1DII - chains A and B of the 4 polymer chains in the assembly; structure by X-ray diffraction, 2.50 A resolution.

# Chain A (and B)
Molecule: P-cresol methylhydroxylase
Organism: Pseudomonas putida
Notes: EC 1.17.99.1; fragment: flavoprotein subunit; chain B of this document is another copy of the same molecule, construct and numbering; everything in this record applies to it too
UniProt: P09788 (DH4C_PSEPU); residue numbers follow UniProt; this construct covers 1-521
Amino-acid sequence (521 residues; row label = number of the first residue in the row):
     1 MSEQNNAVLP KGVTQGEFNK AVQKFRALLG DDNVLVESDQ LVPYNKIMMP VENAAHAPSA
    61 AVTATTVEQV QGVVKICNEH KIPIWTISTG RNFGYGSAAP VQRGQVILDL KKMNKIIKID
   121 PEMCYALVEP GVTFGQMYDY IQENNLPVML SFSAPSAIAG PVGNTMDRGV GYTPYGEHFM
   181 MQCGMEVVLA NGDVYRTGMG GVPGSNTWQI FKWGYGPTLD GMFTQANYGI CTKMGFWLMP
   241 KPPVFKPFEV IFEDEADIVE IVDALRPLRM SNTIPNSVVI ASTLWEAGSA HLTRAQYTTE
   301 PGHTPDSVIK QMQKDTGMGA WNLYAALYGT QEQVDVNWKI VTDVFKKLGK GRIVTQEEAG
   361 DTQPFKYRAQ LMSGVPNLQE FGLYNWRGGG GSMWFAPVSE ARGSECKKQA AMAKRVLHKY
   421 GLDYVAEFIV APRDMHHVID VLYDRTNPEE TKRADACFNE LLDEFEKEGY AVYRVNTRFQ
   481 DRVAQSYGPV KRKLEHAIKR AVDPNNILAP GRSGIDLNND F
Unresolved in the structure: 1-6
Curated features (UniProtKB/Swiss-Prot):
  - modified residue: Y384 (O-8alpha-FAD tyrosine)
Covalently attached groups: flavin-adenine dinucleotide (FAD) linked to Y384
Small-molecule neighbours:
  - FAD (flavin-adenine dinucleotide): W85, T86, I87, S88, T89, G90, R91, N92, F93, Y95, S97, L110, P130, S153, A154, P155, A159, G160, V162, G163, N164, M166, D167, G169, V170, Y172, G229, I230, C231, E380, F381, L383, W394, R474, R512
  - heme c (HEC): L378, F381, N385

# Chain A / chain B interface
Pairs across the interface (169; chain A residue first):
  E122(A) - R266(B)  salt bridge
  E122(A) - M270(B)
  E122(A) - R402(B)  salt bridge
  M123(A) - R266(B)
  M123(A) - M270(B)
  M123(A) - E400(B)
  M123(A) - A401(B)
  M123(A) - R402(B)
  M123(A) - R433(B)  hydrogen bond (backbone-side chain)
  C124(A) - M270(B)  hydrophobic
  C124(A) - R433(B)  hydrogen bond (backbone-side chain)
  R168(A) - W213(B)
  R168(A) - G214(B)  hydrogen bond (side chain-backbone)
  R168(A) - Y215(B)
  R168(A) - G216(B)  hydrogen bond (side chain-backbone)
  R168(A) - T218(B)
  Y175(A) - R433(B)  hydrogen bond
  E177(A) - W213(B)  hydrogen bond
  F179(A) - W213(B)  hydrophobic
  M180(A) - M180(B)
  M180(A) - K212(B)
  D193(A) - V490(B)
  D193(A) - K493(B)  salt bridge
  V194(A) - V490(B)
  Y195(A) - K491(B)
  Y195(A) - L494(B)  hydrophobic
  G198(A) - Y487(B)
  M199(A) - V398(B)  hydrophobic
  M199(A) - A471(B)
  M199(A) - Y487(B)
  G201(A) - S486(B)
  G201(A) - Y487(B)
  V202(A) - G469(B)
  V202(A) - A471(B)  hydrophobic
  V202(A) - S486(B)
  V202(A) - Y487(B)  hydrophobic
  P203(A) - G469(B)
  P203(A) - S486(B)
  G204(A) - G469(B)
  S205(A) - G469(B)
  N206(A) - E400(B)
  N206(A) - E405(B)
  T207(A) - V398(B)
  T207(A) - S399(B)
  I210(A) - S399(B)
  I210(A) - E400(B)
  I210(A) - R433(B)
  I210(A) - D434(B)
  F211(A) - V398(B)  hydrophobic
  F211(A) - D434(B)
  F211(A) - H436(B)
  F211(A) - Y473(B)  hydrophobic
  K212(A) - M180(B)
  W213(A) - R168(B)
  W213(A) - E177(B)  hydrogen bond
  W213(A) - F179(B)  hydrophobic
  G214(A) - R168(B)  hydrogen bond (backbone-side chain)
  G214(A) - Y473(B)
  Y215(A) - R168(B)
  Y215(A) - Q225(B)
  Y215(A) - V472(B)
  Y215(A) - Y473(B)
  Y215(A) - R474(B)
  Y215(A) - Q480(B)  hydrogen bond (side chain-backbone)
  Y215(A) - A484(B)
  Y215(A) - Y487(B)  hydrophobic
  Y215(A) - K491(B)  hydrogen bond (backbone-side chain)
  Y215(A) - S513(B)
  G216(A) - R168(B)  hydrogen bond (backbone-side chain)
  G216(A) - T224(B)
  G216(A) - Q225(B)  hydrogen bond (backbone-side chain)
  P217(A) - G221(B)
  P217(A) - M222(B)
  P217(A) - T224(B)
  P217(A) - Q225(B)
  P217(A) - A226(B)  hydrophobic
  P217(A) - Y228(B)  hydrophobic
  P217(A) - E495(B)
  P217(A) - I515(B)
  T218(A) - R168(B)
  T218(A) - G221(B)  hydrogen bond (backbone-backbone)
  T218(A) - M222(B)
  L219(A) - M222(B)  hydrophobic
  L219(A) - L494(B)  hydrophobic
  G221(A) - P217(B)
  G221(A) - T218(B)  hydrogen bond (backbone-backbone)
  M222(A) - P217(B)
  M222(A) - T218(B)
  M222(A) - L219(B)  hydrophobic
  M222(A) - I498(B)  hydrophobic
  T224(A) - G216(B)
  T224(A) - P217(B)
  Q225(A) - Y215(B)
  Q225(A) - G216(B)  hydrogen bond (side chain-backbone)
  Q225(A) - P217(B)
  A226(A) - P217(B)  hydrophobic
  Y228(A) - P217(B)
  W237(A) - R433(B)
  L238(A) - R433(B)  hydrogen bond (backbone-side chain)
  M270(A) - E122(B)
  M270(A) - M123(B)
  M270(A) - C124(B)  hydrophobic
  T330(A) - I340(B)
  E332(A) - V336(B)
  Q333(A) - V336(B)
  Q333(A) - N337(B)  hydrogen bond
  Q333(A) - I340(B)
  V336(A) - E332(B)
  V336(A) - Q333(B)
  V336(A) - V336(B)  hydrophobic
  N337(A) - Q333(B)  hydrogen bond
  I340(A) - T330(B)
  I340(A) - Q333(B)
  V398(A) - M199(B)  hydrophobic
  V398(A) - T207(B)
  V398(A) - F211(B)  hydrophobic
  S399(A) - T207(B)
  S399(A) - I210(B)
  E400(A) - M123(B)
  E400(A) - N206(B)
  A401(A) - M123(B)
  R402(A) - E122(B)  salt bridge
  R402(A) - M123(B)
  E405(A) - N206(B)
  R433(A) - M123(B)  hydrogen bond (side chain-backbone)
  R433(A) - C124(B)  hydrogen bond (side chain-backbone)
  R433(A) - Y175(B)  hydrogen bond
  R433(A) - I210(B)
  R433(A) - W237(B)
  R433(A) - L238(B)  hydrogen bond (side chain-backbone)
  D434(A) - I210(B)
  D434(A) - F211(B)
  H436(A) - F211(B)
  G469(A) - V202(B)
  G469(A) - P203(B)
  G469(A) - G204(B)
  G469(A) - S205(B)
  A471(A) - V202(B)  hydrophobic
  V472(A) - Y215(B)
  Y473(A) - F211(B)  hydrophobic
  Y473(A) - G214(B)
  Y473(A) - Y215(B)
  R474(A) - Y215(B)
  Q480(A) - Y215(B)  hydrogen bond (backbone-side chain)
  V483(A) - Y215(B)  hydrophobic
  A484(A) - Y215(B)
  S486(A) - V202(B)
  S486(A) - P203(B)
  Y487(A) - G198(B)
  Y487(A) - M199(B)
  Y487(A) - G201(B)
  Y487(A) - V202(B)  hydrophobic
  Y487(A) - Y215(B)  hydrophobic
  V490(A) - D193(B)
  V490(A) - V194(B)
  K491(A) - Y195(B)
  K491(A) - Y215(B)  hydrogen bond (side chain-backbone)
  K493(A) - D193(B)  salt bridge
  L494(A) - Y195(B)  hydrophobic
  L494(A) - L219(B)  hydrophobic
  L494(A) - V502(B)  hydrophobic
  E495(A) - P217(B)
  A497(A) - A501(B)
  I498(A) - M222(B)  hydrophobic
  A501(A) - A497(B)
  A501(A) - A501(B)  hydrophobic
  V502(A) - L494(B)  hydrophobic
  S513(A) - Y215(B)
  I515(A) - P217(B)
Other interface residues (no listed pair), chain A (88 interface residues in all): D120, Y125, L189, N191, F223, P240, R266, N272, T273, E468, V475, G488, G514
Other interface residues (no listed pair), chain B (87 interface residues in all): D120, L189, F223, P240, N272, T273, E466, E468, V475, V483, G488, G514

# Summary
88 residues of chain A and 87 residues of chain B are in contact; the contacts include 24 hydrogen bonds and 5
salt bridges. Among the polar pairs are E122(A)-R266(B), E122(A)-R402(B) and D193(A)-K493(B). Bound to chain
A: heme c.
Both chains are P-cresol methylhydroxylase (Pseudomonas putida). Entry 1DII (Crystal structure of P-cresol
methylhydroxylase at 2.5 A resolution) was determined by X-ray diffraction together with 1DIQ from the same
study.
